4Q5S - chains C and G of the 9 polymer chains in the assembly; structure by X-ray diffraction, 3.00 A resolution.

# Chain C
Name: DNA-directed RNA polymerase subunit beta
From: Thermus thermophilus
Notes: EC 2.7.7.6
Reference sequence: Q8RQE9 (RPOB_THET8); residues 1-1119 here = UniProt positions 1-1119
Amino-acid sequence (1119 residues; each row starts with the number of its first residue):
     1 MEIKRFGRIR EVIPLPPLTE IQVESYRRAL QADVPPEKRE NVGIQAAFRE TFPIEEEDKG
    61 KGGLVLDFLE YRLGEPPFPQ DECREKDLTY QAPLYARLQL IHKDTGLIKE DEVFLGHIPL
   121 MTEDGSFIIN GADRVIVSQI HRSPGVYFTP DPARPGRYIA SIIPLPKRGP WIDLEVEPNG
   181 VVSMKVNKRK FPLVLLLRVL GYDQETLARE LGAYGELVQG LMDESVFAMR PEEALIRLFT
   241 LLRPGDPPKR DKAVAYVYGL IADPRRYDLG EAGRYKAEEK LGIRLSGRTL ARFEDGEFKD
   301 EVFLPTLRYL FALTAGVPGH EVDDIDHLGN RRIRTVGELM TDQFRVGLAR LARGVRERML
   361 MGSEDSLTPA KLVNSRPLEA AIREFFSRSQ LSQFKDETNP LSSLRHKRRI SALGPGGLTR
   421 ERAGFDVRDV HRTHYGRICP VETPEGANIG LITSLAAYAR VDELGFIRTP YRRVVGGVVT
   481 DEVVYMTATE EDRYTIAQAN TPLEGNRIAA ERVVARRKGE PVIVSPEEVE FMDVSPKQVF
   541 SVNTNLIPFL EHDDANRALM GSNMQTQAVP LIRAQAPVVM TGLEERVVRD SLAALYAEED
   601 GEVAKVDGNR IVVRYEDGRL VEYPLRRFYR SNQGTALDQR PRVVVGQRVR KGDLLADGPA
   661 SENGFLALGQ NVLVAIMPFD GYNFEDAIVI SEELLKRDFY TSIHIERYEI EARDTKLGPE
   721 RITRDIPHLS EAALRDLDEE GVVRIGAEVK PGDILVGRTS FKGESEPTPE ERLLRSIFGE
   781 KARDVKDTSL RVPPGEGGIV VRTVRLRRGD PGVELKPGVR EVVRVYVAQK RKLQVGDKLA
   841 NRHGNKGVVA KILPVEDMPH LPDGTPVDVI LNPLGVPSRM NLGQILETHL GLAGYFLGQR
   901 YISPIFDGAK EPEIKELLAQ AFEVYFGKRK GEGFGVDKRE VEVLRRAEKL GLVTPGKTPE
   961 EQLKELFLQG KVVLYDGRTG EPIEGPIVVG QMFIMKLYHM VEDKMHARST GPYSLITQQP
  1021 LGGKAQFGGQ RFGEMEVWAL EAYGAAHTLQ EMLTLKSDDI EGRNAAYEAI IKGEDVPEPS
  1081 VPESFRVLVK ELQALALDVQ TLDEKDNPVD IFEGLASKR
Disordered / not traced: 57-63, 1119
Ligand contacts: ATP (adenosine-5'-triphosphate): Gln-390, Gln-393, Arg-420

# Chain G
Molecule: 22-nt DNA strand
Sequence (22 nucleotides; row label = number of the first residue in the row):
     1 CCTGCATCCG TGAGTGCAGC CA
Disordered / not traced: 1-2, 17-22
Ligand contacts: ATP (adenosine-5'-triphosphate): DG14, DT15, DG16

# Interface between chain C and chain G
Residue-residue contacts (12; chain C residue first):
  Phe-394(C) with DG16(G), sugar contact
  Glu-421(C) with DC9(G), base contact
  Arg-630(C) with DG16(G), salt bridge to the phosphate
  Glu-706(C) with DG16(G), phosphate contact
  Gly-1023(C) with DG14(G), phosphate contact
  Lys-1024(C) with DG14(G), hydrogen bond to the phosphate
  Gly-1029(C) with DA13(G), phosphate contact
  Gln-1030(C) with DA13(G), sugar contact
  Arg-1031(C) with DG12(G), salt bridge to the phosphate; DA13(G), hydrogen bond to the phosphate
  Gly-1033(C) with DG12(G), phosphate contact
  Met-1035(C) with DT11(G), sugar contact
Other interface residues (no listed pair), chain C (13 interface residues in all): Ala-1025, Glu-1036
Other interface residues (no listed pair), chain G (7 interface residues in all): DT15

# Overview
Chain C and chain G form an interface of 13 and 7 residues respectively; the contacts include 2 hydrogen bonds
and 2 salt bridges. Polar contacts include Lys-1024(C)/DG14(G), Arg-1031(C)/DA13(G) and Arg-630(C)/DG16(G).
ATP is bound between chain C and chain G.
Chain C is DNA-directed RNA polymerase subunit beta (Thermus thermophilus) and chain G is a 22-nt DNA strand;
the structure, Thermus thermophilus RNA polymerase initially transcribing complex containing 6-mer RNA, was
determined by X-ray diffraction, deposited together with 4Q4Z.
